Entry 1D9I (X-ray diffraction, 2.30 A resolution); this record covers chains A and I.

== Chain A ==
Name: Thrombin
From: Homo sapiens
Notes: EC 3.4.21.5
UniProt: P00734 (THRB_HUMAN); the construct lacks a stretch of the UniProt sequence and is renumbered around it, so the offset changes along the chain: 1-14 = UniProt 336-349; 16-36 = UniProt 364-384; 37-60 = UniProt 386-409; 61-77 = UniProt 419-435; 8 more segments
Chain sequence (288 residues; numbered 1 to 246 plus 46 insertion-coded residues; 4 numbers in that range are skipped by the numbering (no residue carries them; nothing is unmodelled there); the number before each row is that of its first residue; a row labelled like 14A-14N holds insertion residues (14A, then the next letters in order)):
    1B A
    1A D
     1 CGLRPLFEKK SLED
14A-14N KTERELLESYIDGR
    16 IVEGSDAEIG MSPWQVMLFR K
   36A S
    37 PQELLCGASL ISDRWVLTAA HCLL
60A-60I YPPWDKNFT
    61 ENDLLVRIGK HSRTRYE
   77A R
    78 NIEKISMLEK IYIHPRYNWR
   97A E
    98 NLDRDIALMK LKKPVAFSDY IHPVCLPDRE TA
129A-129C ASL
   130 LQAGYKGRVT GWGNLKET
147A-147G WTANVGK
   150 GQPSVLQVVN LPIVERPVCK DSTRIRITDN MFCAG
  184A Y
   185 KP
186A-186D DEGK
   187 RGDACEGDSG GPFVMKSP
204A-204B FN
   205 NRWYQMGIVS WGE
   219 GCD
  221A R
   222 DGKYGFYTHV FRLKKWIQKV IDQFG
Not modelled in the structure: 14M-14N, 147A-147G
Cystine bridges: Cys1-Cys122, Cys42-Cys58, Cys168-Cys182, Cys191-Cys220
Metal / ion sites: Na+ site 1: Lys169, Thr172, Phe204A; Na+ site 2 near Lys224 (its only coordinating residue here)
Residues lining bound ligands: 00P ((5S)-N-[(trans-4-aminocyclohexyl)methyl]-1,3-dioxo-2-[2-(phenylsulfonyl)ethyl]-2,3,5,8-tetrahydro-1H-[1,2,4]triazolo[1,2-a]pyridazine-5-carboxamide): His57, Tyr60A, Trp60D, Glu97A, Asn98, Leu99, Ile174, Asp189, Ala190, Cys191, Glu192, Ser195, Val213, Ser214, Trp215, Gly216, Glu217, Gly219, Cys220
UniProt features mapped onto this chain:
  - region: Ala183 to Val200 (High affinity receptor-binding region which is also known as the TP508 peptide)
  - active site (Charge relay system): His57, Asp102, Ser195
  - site: Arg14N, Ile16 (Cleavage)
  - glycosylation: Asn60G (N-linked (GlcNAc...) (complex) asparagine)

== Chain I ==
Name: Hirugen
UniProt: P28504 (HIR2_HIRME); residues 355-364 here correspond to UniProt positions 55-64 (UniProt number = residue number - 300)
Chain sequence (10 residues; numbered 355 to 364; the number before each row is that of its first residue):
   355 DFEEIPEEYL
Modified / non-standard residues: Tyr363 (o-sulfo-l-tyrosine; TYS)
UniProt features mapped onto this chain:
  - region: Asp355 to Leu364 (Interaction with fibrinogen-binding exosite of thrombin)
  - modified residue: Tyr363 (Sulfotyrosine)

== Chain A / chain I interface ==
Contacting residue pairs - 25 pairs, chain A then chain I:
  Phe34(A) - Phe356(I)  hydrophobic
  Lys36(A) - Tyr363(I)
  Lys36(A) - Leu364(I)
  Gln38(A) - Ile359(I)
  Gln38(A) - Leu364(I)
  Leu40(A) - Phe356(I)  hydrophobic
  Leu65(A) - Ile359(I)  hydrophobic
  Leu65(A) - Tyr363(I)
  Leu65(A) - Leu364(I)  hydrophobic
  Arg67(A) - Phe356(I)
  Arg67(A) - Ile359(I)
  Arg73(A) - Asp355(I)  salt bridge
  Arg73(A) - Phe356(I)
  Thr74(A) - Asp355(I)
  Thr74(A) - Phe356(I)
  Thr74(A) - Glu357(I)  hydrogen bond (backbone-backbone)
  Arg75(A) - Glu357(I)
  Tyr76(A) - Glu357(I)  hydrogen bond (backbone-side chain)
  Tyr76(A) - Glu358(I)
  Tyr76(A) - Pro360(I)
  Tyr76(A) - Tyr363(I)
  Glu80(A) - Tyr363(I)
  Lys81(A) - Tyr363(I)
  Ile82(A) - Ile359(I)  hydrophobic
  Ile82(A) - Tyr363(I)
Other interface residues (no listed pair), chain A (14 interface residues in all): Met32

== Summary ==
Chain A and chain I form an interface of 14 and 8 residues respectively, with 2 hydrogen bonds and 1 salt
bridge. Polar pairs include Arg73(A)-Asp355(I), Tyr76(A)-Glu357(I) and Thr74(A)-Glu357(I). Ligands of chain A:
compound 00P. Curated annotation (UniProt) lists 3 active-site residues on chain A.
Here chain A is Thrombin (Homo sapiens) and chain I is Hirugen. Entry 1D9I (Structure of thrombin complexed
with selective non-electophilic inhibitors having cyclohexyl moieties at P1) was determined by X-ray
diffraction (same publication as 1D6W, 1C4Y, 1C4U and 1C4V).
